PDB entry 6WWP | electron microscopy, 3.10 A resolution | chains A and B of the 3 polymer chains in the assembly

Chain A:
Name: Tubulin alpha-1B chain
Organism: Sus scrofa
Reference sequence: Q2XVP4 (TBA1B_PIG); numbering as in UniProt (aligned over 1-451)
Chain sequence (451 residues; each row starts with the number of its first residue):
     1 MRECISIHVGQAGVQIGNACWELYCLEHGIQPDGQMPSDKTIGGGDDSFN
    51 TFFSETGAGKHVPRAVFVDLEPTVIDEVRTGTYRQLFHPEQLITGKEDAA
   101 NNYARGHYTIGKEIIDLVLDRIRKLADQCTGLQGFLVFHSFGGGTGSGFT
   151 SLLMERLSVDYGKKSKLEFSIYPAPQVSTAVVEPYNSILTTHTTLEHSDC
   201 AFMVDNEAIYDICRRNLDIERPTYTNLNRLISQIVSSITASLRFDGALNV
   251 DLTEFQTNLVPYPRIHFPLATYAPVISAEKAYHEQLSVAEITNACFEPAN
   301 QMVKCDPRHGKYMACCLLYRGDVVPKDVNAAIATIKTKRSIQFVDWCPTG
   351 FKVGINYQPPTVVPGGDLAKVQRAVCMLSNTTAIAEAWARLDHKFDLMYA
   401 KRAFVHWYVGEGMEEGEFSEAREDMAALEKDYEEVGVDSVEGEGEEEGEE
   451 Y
Not modelled in the structure: 442-451
Small-molecule neighbours: GTP (guanosine-5'-triphosphate): Val9, Gly10, Gln11, Ala12, Gln15, Asp69, Asp98, Ala99, Ala100, Asn101, Ser140, Phe141, Gly143, Gly144, Thr145, Gly146, Ile171, Thr179, Glu183, Asn206, Tyr224, Asn228, Ile231
Swiss-Prot annotation at these positions:
  - motif: Met1 to Cys4 (MREC motif)
  - active site: Glu254
  - binding site (GTP): Gly10, Gln11, Ala12, Gln15, Glu71, Ala99, Ser140, Gly143, Gly144, Thr145, Gly146, Thr179, Glu183, Asn206, Tyr224, Asn228, Leu252
  - binding site (Mg(2+)): Glu71
  - site: Tyr451 (Involved in polymerization)
  - modified residue: Lys40 (N6,N6,N6-trimethyllysine), Ser48 (Phosphoserine), Ser232 (Phosphoserine), Tyr282 (3'-nitrotyrosine), Arg339 (Omega-N-methylarginine), Ser439 (Phosphoserine), Glu443 (5-glutamyl polyglutamate), Glu445 (5-glutamyl polyglutamate), Tyr451 (3'-nitrotyrosine)
  - cross-link (Glycyl lysine isopeptide (Lys-Gly)): Lys326 (interchain with G-Cter in ubiquitin), Lys370 (interchain with G-Cter in ubiquitin)

Chain B:
Name: Tubulin beta-2B chain
Organism: Sus scrofa
Reference sequence: A0A287AGU7 (A0A287AGU7_PIG); residues 1-445 here = UniProt positions 1-445
Chain sequence (445 residues; each row starts with the number of its first residue):
     1 MREIVHIQAGQCGNQIGAKFWEVISDEHGIDPTGSYHGDSDLQLERINVY
    51 YNEATGNKYVPRAILVDLEPGTMDSVRSGPFGQIFRPDNFVFGQSGAGNN
   101 WAKGHYTEGAELVDSVLDVVRKESESCDCLQGFQLTHSLGGGTGSGMGTL
   151 LISKIREEYPDRIMNTFSVMPSPKVSDTVVEPYNATLSVHQLVENTDETY
   201 CIDNEALYDICFRTLKLTTPTYGDLNHLVSATMSGVTTCLRFPGQLNADL
   251 RKLAVNMVPFPRLHFFMPGFAPLTSRGSQQYRALTVPELTQQMFDSKNMM
   301 AACDPRHGRYLTVAAIFRGRMSMKEVDEQMLNVQNKNSSYFVEWIPNNVK
   351 TAVCDIPPRGLKMSATFIGNSTAIQELFKRISEQFTAMFRRKAFLHWYTG
   401 EGMDEMEFTEAESNMNDLVSEYQQYQDATADEQGEFEEEEGEDEA
Not modelled in the structure: 428-445
Small-molecule neighbours:
  - GDP (guanosine-5'-diphosphate): Ala9, Gly10, Gln11, Cys12, Gln15, Glu69, Ser138, Leu139, Gly141, Gly142, Thr143, Gly144, Asp177, Thr178, Asn204, Tyr222, Asn226
  - GTP (guanosine-5'-triphosphate): Gln245, Leu246, Lys252
  - taxol (TA1): Glu22, Val23, Asp26, Glu27, Leu215, Asp224, His227, Leu228, Ala231, Phe270, Pro272, Leu273, Thr274, Arg276, Gln279, Pro358, Arg359, Gly360, Leu361

Interface between chain A and chain B:
Residue-residue contacts - 66 pairs, chain A then chain B:
  Gln11(A) - Gly244(B)  hydrogen bond (side chain-backbone)
  Gln11(A) - Gln245(B)  hydrogen bond (side chain-backbone)
  Gln11(A) - Leu246(B)
  Gln11(A) - Asn247(B)  hydrogen bond (side chain-backbone)
  Gln15(A) - Gln245(B)
  Glu71(A) - Asn247(B)  hydrogen bond
  Pro72(A) - Met1(B)  hydrophobic
  Pro72(A) - Arg2(B)
  Pro72(A) - Arg46(B)
  Thr73(A) - Arg2(B)  hydrogen bond
  Thr73(A) - Pro243(B)
  Thr73(A) - Asn247(B)
  Val74(A) - Asn247(B)
  Asp76(A) - Arg46(B)  salt bridge
  Glu77(A) - Pro243(B)
  Thr80(A) - Glu45(B)
  Gly95(A) - Met1(B)
  Gly95(A) - Arg2(B)
  Lys96(A) - Arg2(B)
  Lys96(A) - Cys129(B)  hydrogen bond (backbone-side chain)
  Glu97(A) - Cys129(B)
  Glu97(A) - Leu130(B)
  Glu97(A) - Gln131(B)
  Glu97(A) - Arg251(B)  salt bridge
  Ala100(A) - Arg251(B)
  Ala100(A) - Lys252(B)
  Ala100(A) - Val255(B)
  Asn101(A) - Lys252(B)  hydrogen bond
  Gln176(A) - Leu331(B)
  Gln176(A) - Asn347(B)
  Val177(A) - Asp327(B)
  Ser178(A) - Asn347(B)
  Thr179(A) - Leu246(B)
  Thr179(A) - Lys350(B)
  Thr179(A) - Thr351(B)
  Ala180(A) - Asn256(B)
  Ala180(A) - Asn347(B)
  Val181(A) - Asn256(B)  hydrogen bond (backbone-side chain)
  Val181(A) - Asn347(B)
  Tyr210(A) - Met323(B)
  Tyr210(A) - Asp327(B)
  Glu220(A) - Lys324(B)  hydrogen bond (backbone-side chain)
  Arg221(A) - Ser322(B)
  Arg221(A) - Glu325(B)  salt bridge
  Pro222(A) - Ser322(B)  hydrogen bond (backbone-side chain)
  Pro222(A) - Met323(B)
  Pro222(A) - Lys324(B)
  Thr223(A) - Gln245(B)
  Thr223(A) - Met323(B)
  Tyr224(A) - Met323(B)  hydrophobic
  Lys394(A) - Pro346(B)
  Leu397(A) - Trp344(B)
  Met398(A) - Trp344(B)
  Lys401(A) - Phe260(B)
  Arg402(A) - Phe260(B)
  Ala403(A) - Trp344(B)  hydrophobic
  Phe404(A) - Val255(B)
  Phe404(A) - Asn256(B)
  Phe404(A) - Pro259(B)  hydrogen bond (backbone-backbone)
  His406(A) - Val258(B)
  His406(A) - Pro259(B)  hydrogen bond (side chain-backbone)
  His406(A) - Phe260(B)
  Trp407(A) - Asp197(B)
  Trp407(A) - Ala254(B)  hydrogen bond (side chain-backbone)
  Trp407(A) - Val255(B)
  Trp407(A) - Val258(B)  hydrogen bond (side chain-backbone)
Other interface residues (no listed pair), chain A (40 interface residues in all): Asp98, Arg105, Val182, Arg214, Thr225
Other interface residues (no listed pair), chain B (43 interface residues in all): Leu42, Asp128, Cys239, Phe242, Asp249, Pro261, Glu343, Ile345, Asn348, Val349, Tyr425

Overview:
40 residues of chain A face 43 of chain B across their interface; the contacts include 14 hydrogen bonds and 3
salt bridges. Among the polar pairs are Asp76(A)-Arg46(B), Glu97(A)-Arg251(B) and Arg221(A)-Glu325(B). GTP is
bound between chain A and chain B.
Chain A is Tubulin alpha-1B chain and chain B is Tubulin beta-2B chain, both from Sus scrofa; the structure,
Apo KIF14[391-743] in complex with a microtubule, was determined by electron microscopy together with 6WWE,
6WWF, 6WWG, 6WWH, 6WWI, 6WWJ and 13 further entries from the same study.
